PDB entry 1PVY | X-ray diffraction, 1.70 A resolution | chains A and B

# Chain A (and B)
Name: 3,4-dihydroxy-2-butanone 4-phosphate synthase
Source organism: Methanocaldococcus jannaschii
Notes: EC 5.4.99.-; chain B of this document is another copy of the same molecule, construct and numbering; everything in this record applies to it too
UniProtKB: Q60364 (RIBB_METJA); residue numbers follow UniProt; this construct covers 1-227
Amino-acid sequence (227 residues; numbered 1 to 227; the number before each row is that of its first residue):
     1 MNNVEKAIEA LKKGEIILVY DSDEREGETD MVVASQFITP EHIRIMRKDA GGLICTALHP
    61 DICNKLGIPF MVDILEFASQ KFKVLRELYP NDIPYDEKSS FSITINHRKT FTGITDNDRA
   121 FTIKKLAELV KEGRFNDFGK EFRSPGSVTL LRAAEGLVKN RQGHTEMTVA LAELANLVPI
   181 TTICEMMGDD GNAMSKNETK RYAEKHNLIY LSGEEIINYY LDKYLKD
Unresolved in the structure: 1, 221-227 (chain B: 1-2, 222-227)
Differences from the reference sequence: engineered mutation Ser147 (His in Q60364)
Metal / ion sites: Zn2+ site 1: Glu26, His164 (together with ribulose-5-phosphate); Ca2+ site 1: Glu26, Tyr95 (together with ribulose-5-phosphate); Ca2+ site 2: Asp96, Glu97; Ca2+ site 3: Glu204, Asn207; Zn2+ site 2 near His206 (its only coordinating residue here)
Ligand contacts: ribulose-5-phosphate (5RP): Arg25, Glu26, Glu28, Asp30, Cys55, Tyr95, Ser100, Phe101, Leu151, Arg161, Gly163, His164, Thr165, Glu166, Ile183, Glu185
From the paper describing this entry:
  - Ca2+ coordination: Tyr95
  - conformationally variable residues (loop rearrangement, order/disorder transition): Tyr20 to Asp30, Tyr95
  - binding site for ribulose-5-phosphate: Arg25, Glu28, Asp30, Phe101, Arg161, His164, Thr165, Glu185
  - Zn2+ coordination through a water molecule: Glu28, Asp30
  - Zn2+ coordination: His164
  - contacts within the chain: Asp21-Glu28, Asp21-Arg25 (salt bridge)
  - catalytic residues: Cys55, Glu185 (proposed by the authors, not directly observed)
  - mutagenesis - D21E, D21N, E26D, E26Q, E26S, E28D, E28S, D30E, D30N, T112A, H164N, H164S, E185D, E185Q, E185S: abolished catalytic activity (citing earlier work)
  - mutagenesis - D21S, R25E, R25K, E28Q, D30S, C55G, C55S, T112A: decreased catalytic activity (citing earlier work)

# Chain A / chain B interface
Pairs across the interface (113):
  Arg25(A) - Phe111(B)
  Glu26(A) - Phe111(B)
  Glu26(A) - Thr112(B)
  Glu28(A) - Thr112(B)  hydrogen bond
  Glu28(A) - Ile114(B)
  Arg44(A) - Asp189(B)  hydrogen bond (side chain-backbone)
  Arg44(A) - Gly191(B)
  Arg47(A) - Arg47(B)
  Arg47(A) - Gly51(B)
  Arg47(A) - Met187(B)
  Arg47(A) - Gly188(B)  hydrogen bond (side chain-backbone)
  Lys48(A) - Asp189(B)  salt bridge
  Gly51(A) - Arg47(B)
  Gly51(A) - Arg119(B)  hydrogen bond (backbone-side chain)
  Gly52(A) - Ile114(B)
  Leu53(A) - Ile114(B)  hydrophobic
  Leu53(A) - Ser147(B)
  Leu66(A) - Val84(B)
  Gly67(A) - Val84(B)
  Pro69(A) - Phe82(B)  hydrophobic
  Val72(A) - Pro145(B)
  Asp73(A) - Phe82(B)
  Ile74(A) - Ile74(B)  hydrophobic
  Ile74(A) - Leu75(B)  hydrophobic
  Ile74(A) - Ala78(B)  hydrophobic
  Ile74(A) - Phe82(B)  hydrophobic
  Ile74(A) - Leu85(B)  hydrophobic
  Leu75(A) - Ser144(B)
  Leu75(A) - Pro145(B)
  Phe77(A) - Phe77(B)
  Phe77(A) - Ala78(B)  hydrophobic
  Phe77(A) - Lys81(B)
  Ala78(A) - Ile74(B)  hydrophobic
  Ala78(A) - Phe77(B)  hydrophobic
  Lys81(A) - Phe77(B)
  Phe82(A) - Pro69(B)  hydrophobic
  Phe82(A) - Asp73(B)
  Phe82(A) - Ile74(B)  hydrophobic
  Val84(A) - Leu66(B)
  Val84(A) - Gly67(B)
  Val84(A) - Ile68(B)  hydrophobic
  Val84(A) - Phe138(B)  hydrophobic
  Glu87(A) - Arg108(B)  hydrogen bond (backbone-side chain)
  Glu87(A) - Gly139(B)
  Leu88(A) - Ile103(B)  hydrophobic
  Leu88(A) - Arg108(B)
  Leu88(A) - Phe138(B)  hydrophobic
  Leu88(A) - Phe142(B)
  Leu88(A) - Arg143(B)
  Leu88(A) - Ser144(B)  hydrogen bond (backbone-backbone)
  Tyr89(A) - Arg108(B)  hydrogen bond (backbone-side chain)
  Pro90(A) - Ser144(B)
  Pro90(A) - Pro145(B)
  Asp92(A) - Arg108(B)  salt bridge
  Asp92(A) - Arg143(B)  salt bridge
  Pro94(A) - Phe111(B)  hydrophobic
  Pro94(A) - Arg143(B)
  Tyr95(A) - Phe111(B)  hydrophobic
  Phe101(A) - Pro145(B)  hydrophobic
  Phe101(A) - Gly146(B)
  Ile103(A) - Leu85(B)  hydrophobic
  Ile103(A) - Leu88(B)  hydrophobic
  Arg108(A) - Glu87(B)  hydrogen bond (side chain-backbone)
  Arg108(A) - Leu88(B)
  Arg108(A) - Tyr89(B)  hydrogen bond (side chain-backbone)
  Arg108(A) - Asp92(B)  salt bridge
  Phe111(A) - Arg25(B)
  Phe111(A) - Glu26(B)
  Thr112(A) - Glu28(B)  hydrogen bond
  Ile114(A) - Glu28(B)
  Ile114(A) - Gly52(B)
  Ile114(A) - Leu53(B)  hydrophobic
  Ile114(A) - Glu185(B)
  Ile114(A) - Met187(B)
  Thr115(A) - Met187(B)
  Thr115(A) - Gly191(B)  hydrogen bond (side chain-backbone)
  Thr115(A) - Asn192(B)
  Thr115(A) - Ala193(B)
  Asp116(A) - Gly188(B)
  Asp116(A) - Gly191(B)  hydrogen bond (backbone-backbone)
  Asn117(A) - Asp190(B)
  Asn117(A) - Gly191(B)  hydrogen bond (backbone-backbone)
  Asn117(A) - Asn192(B)
  Arg119(A) - Gly51(B)  hydrogen bond (side chain-backbone)
  Phe138(A) - Val84(B)  hydrophobic
  Phe138(A) - Leu88(B)  hydrophobic
  Gly139(A) - Glu87(B)
  Phe142(A) - Leu88(B)
  Arg143(A) - Leu88(B)
  Arg143(A) - Asp92(B)  salt bridge
  Arg143(A) - Ile93(B)
  Ser144(A) - Leu75(B)
  Ser144(A) - Leu88(B)  hydrogen bond (backbone-backbone)
  Ser144(A) - Pro90(B)
  Pro145(A) - Val72(B)
  Pro145(A) - Ser99(B)
  Pro145(A) - Phe101(B)  hydrophobic
  Gly146(A) - Phe101(B)
  Ser147(A) - Leu53(B)
  Glu185(A) - Ile114(B)
  Met187(A) - Arg47(B)
  Met187(A) - Ile114(B)  hydrophobic
  Met187(A) - Thr115(B)
  Gly188(A) - Arg47(B)  hydrogen bond (backbone-side chain)
  Gly188(A) - Asp116(B)
  Asp189(A) - Arg44(B)  hydrogen bond (backbone-side chain)
  Asp189(A) - Lys48(B)  salt bridge
  Gly191(A) - Thr115(B)  hydrogen bond (backbone-side chain)
  Gly191(A) - Asp116(B)  hydrogen bond (backbone-backbone)
  Gly191(A) - Asn117(B)  hydrogen bond (backbone-backbone)
  Asn192(A) - Thr115(B)
  Asn192(A) - Asn117(B)
  Ala193(A) - Thr115(B)
Other interface residues (no listed pair), chain A (60 interface residues in all): Ala50, Met71, Gln80, Leu85, Asn91, Ser99, Asp190
Other interface residues (no listed pair), chain B (63 interface residues in all): Ala50, Met71, Gln80, Asn91, Glu97, Thr110, Lys140
From the paper, about this interface:
  - pairs named by the authors: Glu28(A)-Thr112(B) (hydrogen bond)

# Summary
The interface between chain A and chain B involves 60 residues on one side and 63 on the other; the contacts
include 20 hydrogen bonds and 6 salt bridges. Polar pairs include Lys48(A)-Asp189(B), Asp92(A)-Arg108(B) and
Asp92(A)-Arg143(B). The paper describes a hydrogen bond between Glu28(A) and Thr112(B). From the paper:
catalytic residues Cys55(A) and Glu185(A); D21E, D21N and E26D of chain A, among others, abolish catalytic
activity; 22 substitutions were tested in all.
Both chains are 3,4-dihydroxy-2-butanone 4-phosphate synthase (Methanocaldococcus jannaschii). Entry 1PVY
(3,4-dihydroxy-2-butanone 4-phosphate synthase from M. jannaschii in complex with ribulose 5-phosphate) was
determined by X-ray diffraction together with 1PVW from the same study.
